7PY5 - chains N and D of the 10 polymer chains in the assembly; structure by electron microscopy, 3.90 A resolution.

== Chain N ==
Molecule: ntDNA
Sequence (39 nucleotides; row label = number of the first residue in the row):
     1 GGTCAGTACGTCCTATCGATCTTCGGAAGAGATTCAGAG
Not modelled in the structure: 1-8, 14-17, 39

== Chain D ==
Name: DNA-directed RNA polymerase subunit beta'
From: Escherichia coli
Notes: EC 2.7.7.6
UniProtKB: P0A8T8 (RPOC_ECO57); numbering as in UniProt (aligned over 1-1407)
Chain sequence (1407 residues; numbered 1 to 1407; the number before each row is that of its first residue):
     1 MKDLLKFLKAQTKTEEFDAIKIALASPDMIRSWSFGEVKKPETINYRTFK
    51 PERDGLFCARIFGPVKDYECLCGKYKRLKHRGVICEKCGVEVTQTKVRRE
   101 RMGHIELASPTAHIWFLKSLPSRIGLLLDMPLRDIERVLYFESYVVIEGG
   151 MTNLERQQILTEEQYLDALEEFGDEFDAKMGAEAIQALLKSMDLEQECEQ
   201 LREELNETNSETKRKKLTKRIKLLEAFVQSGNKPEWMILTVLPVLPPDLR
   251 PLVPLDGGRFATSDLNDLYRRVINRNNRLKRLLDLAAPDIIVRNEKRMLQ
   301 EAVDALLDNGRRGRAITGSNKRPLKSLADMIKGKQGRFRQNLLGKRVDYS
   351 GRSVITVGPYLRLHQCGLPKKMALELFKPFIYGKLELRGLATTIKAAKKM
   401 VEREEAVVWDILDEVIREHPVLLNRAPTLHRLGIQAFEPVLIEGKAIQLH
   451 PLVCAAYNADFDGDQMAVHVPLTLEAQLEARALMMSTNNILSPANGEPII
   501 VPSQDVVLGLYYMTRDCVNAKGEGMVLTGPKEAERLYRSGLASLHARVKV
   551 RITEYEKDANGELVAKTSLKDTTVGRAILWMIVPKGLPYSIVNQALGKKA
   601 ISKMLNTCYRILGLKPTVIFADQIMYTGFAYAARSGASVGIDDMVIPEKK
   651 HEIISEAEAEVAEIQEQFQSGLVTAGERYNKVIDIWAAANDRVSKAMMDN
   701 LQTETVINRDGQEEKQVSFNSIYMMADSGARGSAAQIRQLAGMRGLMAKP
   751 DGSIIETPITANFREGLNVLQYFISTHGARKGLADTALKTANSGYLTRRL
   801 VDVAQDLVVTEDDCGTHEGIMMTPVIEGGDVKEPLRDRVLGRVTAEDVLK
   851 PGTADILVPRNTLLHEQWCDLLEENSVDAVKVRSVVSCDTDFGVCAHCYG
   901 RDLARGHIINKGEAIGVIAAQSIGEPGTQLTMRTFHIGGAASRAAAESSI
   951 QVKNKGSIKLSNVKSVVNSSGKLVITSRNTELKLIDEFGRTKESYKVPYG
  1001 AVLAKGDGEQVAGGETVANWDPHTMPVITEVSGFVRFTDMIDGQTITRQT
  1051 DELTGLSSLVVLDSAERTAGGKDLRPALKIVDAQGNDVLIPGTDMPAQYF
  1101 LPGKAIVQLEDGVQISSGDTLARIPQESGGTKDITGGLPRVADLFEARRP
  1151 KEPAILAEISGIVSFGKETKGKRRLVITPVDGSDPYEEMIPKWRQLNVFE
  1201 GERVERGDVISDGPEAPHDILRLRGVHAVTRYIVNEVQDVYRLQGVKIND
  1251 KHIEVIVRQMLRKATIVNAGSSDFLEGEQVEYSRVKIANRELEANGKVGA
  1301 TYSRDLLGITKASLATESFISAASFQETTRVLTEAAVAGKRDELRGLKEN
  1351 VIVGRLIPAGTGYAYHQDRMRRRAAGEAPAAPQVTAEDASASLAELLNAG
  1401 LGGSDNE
Not modelled in the structure: 1-15, 934-947, 1127-1135, 1374-1407
Curated features (UniProtKB/Swiss-Prot):
  - binding site (Zn(2+)): Cys70, Cys72, Cys85, Cys88, Cys814, Cys888, Cys895, Cys898
  - binding site (Mg(2+)): Asp460, Asp462, Asp464
  - modified residue: Lys972 (N6-acetyllysine)
Bound ions: Zn2+ site 1: Cys72, Cys88; Mg2+: Asp460, Asp462 (shared with 1 residue of chain R); Zn2+ site 2: Cys814, Cys888, Cys895, Cys898

== Interface between chain N and chain D ==
Pairs across the interface (15; chain N residue first):
  DC9(N) with Arg47(D), hydrogen bond to the phosphate
  DG10(N) with Arg47(D), salt bridge to the phosphate
  DC13(N) with Asn274(D), hydrogen bond to the phosphate; Arg278(D), salt bridge to the phosphate
  DA19(N) with Arg314(D), base contact
  DG26(N) with Arg1148(D), phosphate contact
  DA27(N) with Glu1146(D), phosphate contact; Arg1148(D), salt bridge to the phosphate
  DA28(N) with Glu1146(D), phosphate contact
  DG29(N) with Lys1311(D), salt bridge to the phosphate
  DA30(N) with Leu120(D), sugar contact; Lys219(D), salt bridge to the phosphate
  DG31(N) with Lys216(D), salt bridge to the phosphate
  DA36(N) with Lys1170(D), hydrogen bond to the phosphate
  DG37(N) with Lys1170(D), salt bridge to the phosphate
Other interface residues (no listed pair), chain D (16 interface residues in all): Ser122, Leu132, Arg275, Asp1143, Lys1167

== In short ==
12 residues of chain N face 16 of chain D across their interface; the contacts include 3 hydrogen bonds and 7
salt bridges. Polar contacts include DC9(N)-Arg47(D), DC13(N)-Asn274(D) and DA36(N)-Lys1170(D). UniProt lists
8 Zn2+-binding residues and 3 Mg2+-binding residues on chain D.
Here chain N is ntDNA and chain D is DNA-directed RNA polymerase subunit beta' (Escherichia coli). Entry 7PY5
(CryoEM structure of E.coli RNA polymerase elongation complex bound to NusA and NusG (the consensus
NusA-NusG-EC)) was determined by electron microscopy together with 7PY0, 7PY1, 7PY3, 7PY6, 7PY7, 7PY8 and 4
further entries from the same study.
